PDB entry 3AOE | X-ray diffraction, 2.60 A resolution | chains A and C of the 6 polymer chains in the assembly

Chain A:
Protein: Glutamate dehydrogenase
Source organism: Thermus thermophilus
Notes: EC 1.4.1.3
UniProtKB: Q72IC1 (Q72IC1_THET2); residue numbers follow UniProt; this construct covers 1-424
Chain sequence (424 residues; row label = number of the first residue in the row):
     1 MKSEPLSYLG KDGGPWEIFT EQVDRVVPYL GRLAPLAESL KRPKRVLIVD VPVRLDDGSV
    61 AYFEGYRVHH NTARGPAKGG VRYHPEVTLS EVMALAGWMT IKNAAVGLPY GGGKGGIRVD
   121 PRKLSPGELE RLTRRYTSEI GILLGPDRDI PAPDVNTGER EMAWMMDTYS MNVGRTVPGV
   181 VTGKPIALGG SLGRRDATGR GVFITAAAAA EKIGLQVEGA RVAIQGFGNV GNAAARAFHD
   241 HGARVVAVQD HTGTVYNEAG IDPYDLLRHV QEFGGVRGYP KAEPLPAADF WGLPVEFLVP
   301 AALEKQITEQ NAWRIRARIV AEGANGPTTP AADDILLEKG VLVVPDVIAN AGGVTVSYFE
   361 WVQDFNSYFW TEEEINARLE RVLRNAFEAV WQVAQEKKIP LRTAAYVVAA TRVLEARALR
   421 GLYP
Unresolved in the structure: 1-2
Small-molecule neighbours: leucine (LEU): Thr72, Ala73, Arg417, Arg420, Gly421, Leu422, Tyr423, Pro424

Chain C:
Protein: Glutamate dehydrogenase
Source organism: Thermus thermophilus
Notes: EC 1.4.1.3
UniProtKB: Q72IC0 (Q72IC0_THET2); numbering as in UniProt (aligned over 1-419)
Chain sequence (419 residues; each row starts with the number of its first residue):
     1 MPLKAYRPPE DPGLWDTYLE WLERALKVAG VHPTTLEYLA HPKRLVTLSL PVVMDDGKVR
    61 IFQGYRVVHD IARGPAKGGV RLDPGVTLGQ TAGLAAWMTL KAAVYDLPFG GAAGGIAVDP
   121 KGLSPQELER LVRRYTAELV GLIGPDSDIL GPDLGADQQV MAWIMDTYSM TVGSTVPGVV
   181 TGKPHALGGS EGRDDAAGLG ALLVLEALAK RRGLDLRGAR VVVQGLGQVG AAVALHAERL
   241 GMRVVAVATS MGGMYAPEGL DVAEVLSAYE ATGSLPRLDL APEEVFGLEA EVLVLAAREG
   301 ALDGDRARQV QAQAVVEVAN FGLNPEAEAY LLGKGALVVP DLLSGGGGLL ASYLEWVQDL
   361 NMFFWSPEEV RERFETRVAR VVDAVCRRAE RGGLDLRMGA LALALERLDE ATRLRGVYP
Unresolved in the structure: 1-2
Small-molecule neighbours: leucine (LEU): Tyr38, Ile71, Ala72, Thr412, Arg415, Gly416, Val417, Tyr418

How chain A and chain C interact:
Pairs across the interface - 38 pairs, chain A then chain C:
  Gly75(A) - Thr175(C)
  Pro76(A) - Thr175(C)
  Pro109(A) - Met362(C)  hydrophobic
  Asp147(A) - Ser174(C)
  Asp147(A) - Thr175(C)  hydrogen bond (backbone-backbone)
  Arg148(A) - Val172(C)
  Arg148(A) - Gly173(C)  hydrogen bond (side chain-backbone)
  Arg148(A) - Ser174(C)  hydrogen bond
  Tyr358(A) - Met362(C)  hydrogen bond (side chain-backbone)
  Tyr358(A) - Phe363(C)
  Trp361(A) - Met362(C)  hydrophobic
  Val362(A) - Asn361(C)
  Val362(A) - Met362(C)
  Val362(A) - Phe363(C)  hydrophobic
  Phe365(A) - Leu360(C)
  Phe365(A) - Asn361(C)
  Trp370(A) - Phe363(C)  hydrophobic
  Arg381(A) - Phe363(C)
  Arg381(A) - Phe364(C)  hydrogen bond (side chain-backbone)
  Arg381(A) - Ser366(C)
  Arg381(A) - Glu369(C)  salt bridge
  Ala416(A) - Leu187(C)  hydrophobic
  Leu419(A) - Gln159(C)
  Leu419(A) - Ala162(C)
  Leu419(A) - Trp163(C)
  Leu419(A) - Pro184(C)  hydrophobic
  Arg420(A) - Arg133(C)  hydrogen bond (backbone-side chain)
  Arg420(A) - Trp163(C)
  Arg420(A) - Asp166(C)  salt bridge
  Arg420(A) - Ser169(C)
  Arg420(A) - Met170(C)
  Arg420(A) - Leu187(C)
  Gly421(A) - Arg133(C)
  Tyr423(A) - Arg133(C)
  Tyr423(A) - Asp166(C)
  Tyr423(A) - Thr167(C)
  Tyr423(A) - Met170(C)
  Pro424(A) - Met170(C)
Interface residues without a listed pair, chain A (20 interface residues in all): Ala73, Arg378, Leu422
Interface residues without a listed pair, chain C (26 interface residues in all): Glu129, Ala137, Met165, Ala186, Trp365

Summary:
Chain A and chain C form an interface of 20 and 26 residues respectively; the contacts include 6 hydrogen
bonds and 2 salt bridges. Among the polar pairs are Arg381(A)-Glu369(C), Arg420(A)-Asp166(C) and
Arg148(A)-Gly173(C). Bound to chain A: leucine. Ligands of chain C: leucine.
Chain A is Glutamate dehydrogenase and chain C is Glutamate dehydrogenase, both from Thermus thermophilus; the
structure, Crystal structure of hetero-hexameric glutamate dehydrogenase from Thermus thermophilus (Leu bound
form), was determined by X-ray diffraction.
